8J58 - chains 4 and a of the 10 polymer chains in the assembly; structure by electron microscopy, 3.15 A resolution.

== Chain 4 ==
Molecule: ATP synthase subunit c
Organism: Mycobacterium tuberculosis
Reference sequence: A0A045H4W8 (A0A045H4W8_MYCTX); residue numbers follow UniProt; this construct covers 1-81
Sequence (81 residues; row label = number of the first residue in the row):
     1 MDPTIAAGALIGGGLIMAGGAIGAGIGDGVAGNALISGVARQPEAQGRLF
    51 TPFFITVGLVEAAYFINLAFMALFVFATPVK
Disordered / not traced: 1, 81

== Chain a ==
Molecule: ATP synthase subunit a
Organism: Mycobacterium tuberculosis
Reference sequence: A0A045J1C5 (A0A045J1C5_MYCTX); residue numbers follow UniProt; this construct covers 1-250
Sequence (250 residues; each row starts with the number of its first residue):
     1 MTETILAAQIEVGEHHTATWLGMTVNTDTVLSTAIAGLIVIALAFYLRAK
    51 VTSTDVPGGVQLFFEAITIQMRNQVESAIGMRIAPFVLPLAVTIFVFILI
   101 SNWLAVLPVQYTDKHGHTTELLKSAAADINYVLALALFVFVCYHTAGIWR
   151 RGIVGHPIKLLKGHVTLLAPINLVEEVAKPISLSLRLFGNIFAGGILVAL
   201 IALFPPYIMWAPNAIWKAFDLFVGAIQAFIFALLTILYFSQAMELEEEHH
Disordered / not traced: 1-8, 112-118, 153-162, 246-250

== Interface between chain 4 and chain a ==
Pairs across the interface (6):
  Ala62(4) - Phe219(a)  hydrophobic
  Ile66(4) - Trp216(a)  hydrophobic
  Ala69(4) - Leu197(a)  hydrophobic
  Ala69(4) - Leu200(a)
  Phe70(4) - Ile196(a)  hydrophobic
  Leu73(4) - Leu200(a)  hydrophobic
Interface residues without a listed pair, chain 4 (8 interface residues in all): Gly58, Leu59, Ala77
Interface residues without a listed pair, chain a (8 interface residues in all): Ile10, Leu203, Phe222

== Summary ==
Chain 4 and chain a each contribute 8 residues to their interface.
Here chain 4 is ATP synthase subunit c and chain a is ATP synthase subunit a, both from Mycobacterium
tuberculosis. Entry 8J58 (Cryo-EM structure of Mycobacterium tuberculosis ATP synthase Fo in the apo-form) was
determined by electron microscopy together with 8J0S, 8J0T, 8J57, 8JR0 and 8JR1 from the same study.
